PDB entry 7CG5 | X-ray diffraction, 2.85 A resolution | chain A

# Chain A
Protein: Anti-sigma factor RsgI, N-terminal
Organism: Pseudobacteroides cellulosolvens ATCC 35603
Notes: fragment: sensor domain
UniProt: A0A0L6JMH4 (A0A0L6JMH4_9FIRM); residues 2-124 here correspond to UniProt positions 416-538 (UniProt number = residue number + 414)
Chain sequence (132 residues; row label = number of the first residue in the row):
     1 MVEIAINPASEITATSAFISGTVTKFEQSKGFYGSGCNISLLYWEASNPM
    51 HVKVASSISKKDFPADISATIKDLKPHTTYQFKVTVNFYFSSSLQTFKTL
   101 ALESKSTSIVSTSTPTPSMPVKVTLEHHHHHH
Disordered / not traced: 26-35, 111-132
Construct notes: expression tag (1, 125-132)
From the paper describing this entry:
  - mutagenesis - F90A: decreased binding to polysaccharides

# In short
The paper reports that F90A reduces binding to polysaccharides.
Chain A is Anti-sigma factor RsgI, N-terminal (Pseudobacteroides cellulosolvens ATCC 35603); the structure,
Structure of the sensor domain (long construct) of the anti-sigma factor RsgI4 in Pseudobacteroides
cellulosolvens, was determined by X-ray diffraction (same publication as 7CG8).
